PDB entry 3LGE | X-ray diffraction, 2.20 A resolution | chains D and H of the 8 polymer chains in the assembly

[Chain D]
Molecule: Fructose-bisphosphate aldolase A
From: Oryctolagus cuniculus
Notes: EC 4.1.2.13
Reference sequence: P00883 (ALDOA_RABIT); residues 1-363 here correspond to UniProt positions 2-364 (UniProt number = residue number + 1)
Sequence (363 residues; each row starts with the number of its first residue):
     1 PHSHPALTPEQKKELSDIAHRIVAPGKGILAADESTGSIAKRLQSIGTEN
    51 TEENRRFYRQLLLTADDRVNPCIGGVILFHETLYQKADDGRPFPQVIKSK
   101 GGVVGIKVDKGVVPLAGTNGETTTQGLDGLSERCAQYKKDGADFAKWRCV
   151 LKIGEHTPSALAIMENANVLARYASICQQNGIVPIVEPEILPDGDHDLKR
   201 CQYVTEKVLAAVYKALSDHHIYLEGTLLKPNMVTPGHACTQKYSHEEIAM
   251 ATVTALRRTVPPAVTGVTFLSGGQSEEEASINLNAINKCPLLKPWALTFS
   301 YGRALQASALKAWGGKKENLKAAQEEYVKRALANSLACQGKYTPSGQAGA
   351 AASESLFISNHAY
Disordered / not traced: 345-358
UniProt features mapped onto this chain:
  - active site: Glu187 (Proton acceptor), Lys229 (Schiff-base intermediate with dihydroxyacetone-P)
  - binding site (beta-D-fructose 1,6-bisphosphate): Arg42, Ser271 to Gly273, Ser300, Arg303
  - site: Cys72 (Essential for substrate cleavage), Lys107 (Essential for substrate cleavage), Lys146 (Alkylation inactivates the enzyme), His361 (Alkylation inactivates the enzyme), Tyr363 (Necessary for preference for fructose 1,6-bisphosphate over fructose 1-phosphate)
  - modified residue: Thr8 (Phosphothreonine), Ser35 (Phosphoserine), Ser38 (Phosphoserine), Lys41 (N6-acetyllysine), Ser45 (Phosphoserine), Lys98 (N6-(2-hydroxyisobutyryl)lysine), Lys107 (N6-acetyllysine), Lys110 (N6-acetyllysine), Ser131 (Phosphoserine), Lys146 (N6-(2-hydroxyisobutyryl)lysine), Ser271 (Phosphoserine), Lys311 (N6-malonyllysine), Lys329 (N6-acetyllysine), Asn360 (Deamidated asparagine)
  - cross-link: Lys41 (Glycyl lysine isopeptide (Lys-Gly) (interchain with G-Cter in SUMO1))

[Chain H]
Molecule: Sorting nexin-9
Reference sequence: Q9Y5X1 (SNX9_HUMAN); residue numbers follow UniProt; this construct covers 152-182
Sequence (31 residues; numbered 152 to 182; the number before each row is that of its first residue):
   152 QAYQGPATGDDDDWDEDWDGPKSSSYFKDSE
Disordered / not traced: 152-164, 172-182
Reported in the primary citation:
  - mutagenesis - W165A (7-8-fold): decreased binding to aldolase

[Chain D / chain H interface]
Residue-residue contacts - 21 pairs, chain D then chain H:
  Glu34(D) - Asp166(H)
  Glu34(D) - Trp169(H)  hydrogen bond
  Ser38(D) - Asp166(H)  hydrogen bond
  Lys41(D) - Trp165(H)
  Lys41(D) - Asp166(H)
  Lys41(D) - Asp170(H)  salt bridge
  Arg42(D) - Asp166(H)
  Arg42(D) - Trp169(H)
  Arg42(D) - Asp170(H)  salt bridge
  Arg148(D) - Glu167(H)
  Glu189(D) - Glu167(H)
  Leu191(D) - Glu167(H)
  Asp193(D) - Glu167(H)
  Ser271(D) - Asp168(H)
  Gly272(D) - Asp168(H)
  Gly302(D) - Asp168(H)
  Arg303(D) - Asp168(H)  hydrogen bond (side chain-backbone)
  Arg303(D) - Trp169(H)
  Gln306(D) - Trp169(H)
  Ala307(D) - Trp169(H)
  Leu310(D) - Trp169(H)  hydrophobic
Also at the interface, not in a pair above, chain D (17 interface residues in all): Tyr58, His237
Also at the interface, not in a pair above, chain H (7 interface residues in all): Gly171

[In short]
The interface between chain D and chain H involves 17 residues on one side and 7 on the other, with 3 hydrogen
bonds and 2 salt bridges. Polar contacts include Lys41(D)-Asp170(H), Arg42(D)-Asp170(H) and
Glu34(D)-Trp169(H). From the paper: W165A of chain H reduces binding to aldolase.
Chain D is Fructose-bisphosphate aldolase A (Oryctolagus cuniculus) and chain H is Sorting nexin-9; the
structure, Crystal structure of rabbit muscle aldolase-SNX9 LC4 complex, was determined by X-ray diffraction.
